7WTO - chains C2 and SB of the 16 polymer chains in the assembly; structure by electron microscopy, 3.50 A resolution.

Chain C2:
Molecule: 18S rRNA
Source organism: Saccharomyces cerevisiae
Sequence (1800 nucleotides; each row starts with the number of its first residue):
     1 UAUCUGGUUGAUCCUGCCAGUAGUCAUAUGCUUGUCUCAAAGAUUAAGCC
    51 AUGCAUGUCUAAGUAUAAGCAAUUUAUACAGUGAAACUGCGAAUGGCUCA
   101 UUAAAUCAGUUAUCGUUUAUUUGAUAGUUCCUUUACUACAUGGUAUAACU
   151 GUGGUAAUUCUAGAGCUAAUACAUGCUUAAAAUCUCGACCCUUUGGAAGA
   201 GAUGUAUUUAUUAGAUAAAAAAUCAAUGUCUUCGGACUCUUUGAUGAUUC
   251 AUAAUAACUUUUCGAAUCGCAUGGCCUUGUGCUGGCGAUGGUUCAUUCAA
   301 AUUUCUGCCCUAUCAACUUUCGAUGGUAGGAUAGUGGCCUACCAUGGUUU
   351 CAACGGGUAACGGGGAAUAAGGGUUCGAUUCCGGAGAGGGAGCCUGAGAA
   401 ACGGCUACCACAUCCAAGGAAGGCAGCAGGCGCGCAAAUUACCCAAUCCU
   451 AAUUCAGGGAGGUAGUGACAAUAAAUAACGAUACAGGGCCCAUUCGGGUC
   501 UUGUAAUUGGAAUGAGUACAAUGUAAAUACCUUAACGAGGAACAAUUGGA
   551 GGGCAAGUCUGGUGCCAGCAGCCGCGGUAAUUCCAGCUCCAAUAGCGUAU
   601 AUUAAAGUUGUUGCAGUUAAAAAGCUCGUAGUUGAACUUUGGGCCCGGUU
   651 GGCCGGUCCGAUUUUUUCGUGUACUGGAUUUCCAACGGGGCCUUUCCUUC
   701 UGGCUAACCUUGAGUCCUUGUGGCUCUUGGCGAACCAGGACUUUUACUUU
   751 GAAAAAAUUAGAGUGUUCAAAGCAGGCGUAUUGCUCGAAUAUAUUAGCAU
   801 GGAAUAAUAGAAUAGGACGUUUGGUUCUAUUUUGUUGGUUUCUAGGACCA
   851 UCGUAAUGAUUAAUAGGGACGGUCGGGGGCAUCAGUAUUCAAUUGUCAGA
   901 GGUGAAAUUCUUGGAUUUAUUGAAGACUAACUACUGCGAAAGCAUUUGCC
   951 AAGGACGUUUUCAUUAAUCAAGAACGAAAGUUAGGGGAUCGAAGAUGAUC
  1001 AGAUACCGUCGUAGUCUUAACCAUAAACUAUGCCGACUAGGGAUCGGGUG
  1051 GUGUUUUUUUAAUGACCCACUCGGCACCUUACGAGAAAUCAAAGUCUUUG
  1101 GGUUCUGGGGGGAGUAUGGUCGCAAGGCUGAAACUUAAAGGAAUUGACGG
  1151 AAGGGCACCACCAGGAGUGGAGCCUGCGGCUUAAUUUGACUCAACACGGG
  1201 GAAACUCACCAGGUCCAGACACAAUAAGGAUUGACAGAUUGAGAGCUCUU
  1251 UCUUGAUUUUGUGGGUGGUGGUGCAUGGCCGUUCUUAGUUGGUGGAGUGA
  1301 UUUGUCUGCUUAAUUGCGAUAACGAACGAGACCUUAACCUACUAAAUAGU
  1351 GGUGCUAGCAUUUGCUGGUUAUCCACUUCUUAGAGGGACUAUCGGUUUCA
  1401 AGCCGAUGGAAGUUUGAGGCAAUAACAGGUCUGUGAUGCCCUUAGACGUU
  1451 CUGGGCCGCACGCGCGCUACACUGACGGAGCCAGCGAGUCUAACCUUGGC
  1501 CGAGAGGUCUUGGUAAUCUUGUGAAACUCCGUCGUGCUGGGGAUAGAGCA
  1551 UUGUAAUUAUUGCUCUUCAACGAGGAAUUCCUAGUAAGCGCAAGUCAUCA
  1601 GCUUGCGUUGAUUACGUCCCUGCCCUUUGUACACACCGCCCGUCGCUAGU
  1651 ACCGAUUGAAUGGCUUAGUGAGGCCUCAGGAUCUGCUUAGAGAAGGGGGC
  1701 AACUCCAUCUCAGAGCGGAGAAUUUGGACAAACUUGGUCAUUUAGAGGAA
  1751 CUAAAAGUCGUAACAAGGUUUCCGUAGGUGAACCUGCGGAAGGAUCAUUA
Disordered / not traced: 73-75, 133-135, 489-498, 651-683, 707-732, 1147-1634, 1639-1643, 1687-1711, 1759-1765

Chain SB:
Name: 40S ribosomal protein S1-A
Source organism: Saccharomyces cerevisiae
UniProt: P33442 (RS3A1_YEAST); residues 1-255 here = UniProt positions 1-255
Sequence (255 residues; row label = number of the first residue in the row):
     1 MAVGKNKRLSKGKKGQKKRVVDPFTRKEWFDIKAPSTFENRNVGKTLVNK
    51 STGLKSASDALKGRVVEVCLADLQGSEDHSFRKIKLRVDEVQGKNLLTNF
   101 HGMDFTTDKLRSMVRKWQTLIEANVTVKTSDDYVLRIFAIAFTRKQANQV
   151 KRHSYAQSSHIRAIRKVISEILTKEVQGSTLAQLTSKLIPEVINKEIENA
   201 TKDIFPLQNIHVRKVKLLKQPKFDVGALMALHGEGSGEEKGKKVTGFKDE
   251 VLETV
Disordered / not traced: 1-19, 236-255
Swiss-Prot annotation at these positions:
  - modified residue: Ala2 (N-acetylalanine), Thr245 (Phosphothreonine), Thr254 (Phosphothreonine)
  - cross-link: Lys248 (Glycyl lysine isopeptide (Lys-Gly) (interchain with G-Cter in ubiquitin))

How chain C2 and chain SB interact:
Residue-residue contacts - 62 pairs, chain C2 then chain SB:
  C874(C2) - Gln157(SB)  phosphate contact
  C874(C2) - Ser159(SB)  hydrogen bond to the phosphate
  G875(C2) - Gln157(SB)  phosphate contact
  G875(C2) - Ser158(SB)  hydrogen bond to the phosphate
  G875(C2) - Ser159(SB)  phosphate contact
  A884(C2) - Asn124(SB)  hydrogen bond to the sugar
  A884(C2) - Arg136(SB)  salt bridge to the phosphate
  A884(C2) - Phe138(SB)  sugar contact
  G885(C2) - Arg136(SB)  salt bridge to the phosphate
  G885(C2) - Phe138(SB)  sugar contact
  G885(C2) - Lys216(SB)  salt bridge to the phosphate
  U886(C2) - Lys214(SB)  phosphate contact
  U886(C2) - Lys216(SB)  salt bridge to the phosphate
  G895(C2) - Lys27(SB)  phosphate contact
  U896(C2) - Pro23(SB)  phosphate contact
  U896(C2) - Phe24(SB)  sugar contact
  U896(C2) - Lys27(SB)  salt bridge to the phosphate
  C897(C2) - Pro23(SB)  phosphate contact
  U920(C2) - Val65(SB)  sugar contact
  A930(C2) - Val114(SB)  base contact
  A930(C2) - Leu120(SB)  base contact
  A930(C2) - Glu122(SB)  hydrogen bond to the base
  C931(C2) - Val114(SB)  sugar contact
  C931(C2) - Arg115(SB)  sugar contact
  C931(C2) - Lys116(SB)  phosphate contact
  C931(C2) - Trp117(SB)  phosphate contact
  C931(C2) - Gln118(SB)  hydrogen bond to the sugar
  C931(C2) - Leu120(SB)  base contact
  U932(C2) - Lys116(SB)  sugar contact
  U932(C2) - Trp117(SB)  hydrogen bond to the phosphate
  U932(C2) - Tyr155(SB)  hydrogen bond to the phosphate
  A933(C2) - Lys116(SB)  salt bridge to the phosphate
  A933(C2) - Trp117(SB)  phosphate contact
  A933(C2) - Tyr155(SB)  base contact
  C934(C2) - Trp117(SB)  phosphate contact
  U946(C2) - Arg165(SB)  hydrogen bond to the phosphate
  U947(C2) - Arg162(SB)  phosphate contact
  U947(C2) - Arg165(SB)  salt bridge to the phosphate
  U1044(C2) - Lys151(SB)  phosphate contact
  U1044(C2) - Arg152(SB)  phosphate contact
  U1044(C2) - His153(SB)  hydrogen bond to the phosphate
  C1045(C2) - Lys151(SB)  salt bridge to the phosphate
  C1045(C2) - His153(SB)  salt bridge to the phosphate
  G1046(C2) - Gln157(SB)  hydrogen bond to the phosphate
  G1047(C2) - Gln157(SB)  phosphate contact
  U1054(C2) - Asn148(SB)  base contact
  U1056(C2) - Lys202(SB)  hydrogen bond to the sugar
  G1064(C2) - His160(SB)  phosphate contact
  G1064(C2) - Asp203(SB)  sugar contact
  G1064(C2) - Ile204(SB)  hydrogen bond to the sugar
  A1065(C2) - Gln146(SB)  hydrogen bond to the base
  A1065(C2) - His160(SB)  salt bridge to the phosphate
  A1065(C2) - Phe205(SB)  sugar contact
  A1065(C2) - Pro206(SB)  sugar contact
  C1066(C2) - Gln146(SB)  hydrogen bond to the sugar
  C1066(C2) - Asn148(SB)  hydrogen bond to the sugar
  C1066(C2) - Gln149(SB)  sugar contact
  C1066(C2) - Lys151(SB)  salt bridge to the phosphate
  C1067(C2) - Asn148(SB)  sugar contact
  C1067(C2) - Val150(SB)  hydrogen bond to the phosphate
  C1067(C2) - Lys151(SB)  hydrogen bond to the phosphate
  A1800(C2) - Arg152(SB)  sugar contact
Interface residues without a listed pair, chain C2 (31 interface residues in all): G876, U921, U1057, U1058
Interface residues without a listed pair, chain SB (40 interface residues in all): Asn49, Gly63, Lys85, His101, Thr119

In short:
31 residues of chain C2 face 40 of chain SB across their interface, with 17 hydrogen bonds and 11 salt
bridges. Polar pairs include A930(C2)-Glu122(SB), A1065(C2)-Gln146(SB) and A884(C2)-Asn124(SB).
Chain C2 is 18S rRNA and chain SB is 40S ribosomal protein S1-A, both from Saccharomyces cerevisiae; the
structure, Cryo-EM structure of a yeast pre-40S ribosomal subunit - State Tsr1-1 (without Rps2), was
determined by electron microscopy (same publication as 7WTN, 7WTP, 7WTQ and 7WTR).
